Entry 1FBI (X-ray diffraction, 3.00 A resolution); this record covers chains L and H of the 3 polymer chains in the assembly.

# Chain L
Name: IGG1 F9.13.7 fab (light chain)
Source organism: Mus musculus
Notes: antibody fragment or engineered binder
Chain sequence (214 residues; each row starts with the number of its first residue):
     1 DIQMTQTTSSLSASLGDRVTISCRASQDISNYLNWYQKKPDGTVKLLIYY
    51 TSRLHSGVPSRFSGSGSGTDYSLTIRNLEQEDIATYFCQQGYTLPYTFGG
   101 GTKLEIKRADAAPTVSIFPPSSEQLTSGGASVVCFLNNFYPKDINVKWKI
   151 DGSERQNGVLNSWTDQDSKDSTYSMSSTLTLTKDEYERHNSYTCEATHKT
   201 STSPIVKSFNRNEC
Disulfides: Cys23-Cys88, Cys134-Cys194

# Chain H
Name: IGG1 F9.13.7 fab (heavy chain)
Source organism: Mus musculus
Reference sequence: P01868 (GC1_MOUSE); residues 123-221 here correspond to UniProt positions 1-99 (UniProt number = residue number - 122)
Chain sequence (221 residues; each row starts with the number of its first residue):
     1 QVQLQQPGAELVKPGASVKLSCKASGYTFTSYWMHWVKQGPGQGLEWIGE
    51 IDPSDSYPNYNEKFKGKATLTVDKSSSTAYMQLSSLTSEDSAVYYCASLY
   101 YYGTSYGVLDYWGQGTSVTVSSAKTTPPSVYPLAPGSAAQTNSMVTLGCL
   151 VKGYFPEPVTVTWNSGSLSSGVHTFPAVLQSDLYTLSSSVTVPSSPRPSE
   201 TVTCNVAHPASSTKVDKKIVP
Disulfides: Cys22-Cys96, Cys149-Cys204
UniProt features mapped onto this chain:
  - region: Val220, Pro221 (Hinge)

# Interface between chain L and chain H
Contacting residue pairs (67):
  Asp1(L) with Lys63(H), salt bridge
  Tyr32(L) with Ser105(H)
  Asn34(L) with Tyr106(H); Gly107(H); Val108(H)
  Tyr36(L) with Leu109(H), hydrogen bond (side chain-backbone); Trp112(H)
  Lys38(L) with Gln39(H), hydrogen bond; Tyr95(H)
  Gly42(L) with Tyr95(H), hydrogen bond (backbone-side chain); Gln114(H)
  Thr43(L) with Gln114(H), hydrogen bond
  Val44(L) with Tyr95(H); Trp112(H)
  Leu46(L) with Tyr102(H), hydrophobic; Val108(H), hydrophobic; Leu109(H); Asp110(H)
  Tyr49(L) with Tyr102(H), hydrophobic; Val108(H), hydrophobic
  Tyr50(L) with Tyr106(H), hydrophobic
  Arg53(L) with Tyr106(H), hydrogen bond
  His55(L) with Tyr102(H), hydrogen bond
  Ser56(L) with Tyr102(H)
  Phe87(L) with Gln39(H); Leu45(H), hydrophobic
  Gln89(L) with Gly107(H), hydrogen bond (side chain-backbone)
  Leu94(L) with Asn59(H)
  Pro95(L) with Asn61(H)
  Tyr96(L) with Trp47(H); Gly107(H)
  Phe98(L) with Val37(H), hydrophobic; Leu45(H)
  Gly99(L) with Gly44(H)
  Gly100(L) with Gly44(H)
  Phe118(L) with Leu133(H), hydrophobic; Thr146(H)
  Ser121(L) with Tyr131(H); Pro132(H)
  Glu123(L) with Lys217(H), salt bridge
  Gln124(L) with Tyr131(H)
  Val133(L) with Leu150(H), hydrophobic
  Phe135(L) with Leu133(H), hydrophobic; Ser188(H); Ser189(H)
  Asn137(L) with His173(H), hydrogen bond; Phe175(H); Ser189(H), hydrogen bond
  Asn138(L) with His173(H), hydrogen bond
  Leu160(L) with Val178(H), hydrophobic; Gln180(H)
  Asn161(L) with Val178(H)
  Ser162(L) with Phe175(H); Pro176(H), hydrogen bond (side chain-backbone); Val178(H)
  Trp163(L) with Pro176(H)
  Thr164(L) with Thr174(H); Phe175(H); Pro176(H)
  Ser174(L) with His173(H), hydrogen bond; Phe175(H)
  Met175(L) with Phe175(H)
  Ser176(L) with Phe175(H); Ser187(H), hydrogen bond
  Thr178(L) with Leu150(H)
  Glu213(L) with Ser137(H)
  Cys214(L) with Ser137(H), hydrogen bond
Other interface residues (no listed pair), chain L (47 interface residues in all): Asp41, Gly91, Ser116, Ser131, Leu136, Asp167
Other interface residues (no listed pair), chain H (44 interface residues in all): His35, Gln43, Glu46, Glu50, Thr104, Ala134, Pro135, Leu147, Gly148, Lys152

# In short
47 residues of chain L face 44 of chain H across their interface; the contacts include 14 hydrogen bonds and 2
salt bridges. Polar pairs include Asp1(L)-Lys63(H), Glu123(L)-Lys217(H) and Tyr36(L)-Leu109(H).
Chain L is IGG1 F9.13.7 fab (light chain) and chain H is IGG1 F9.13.7 fab (heavy chain), both from Mus
musculus; the structure, Crystal structure of a cross-reaction complex between fab F9.13.7 and guinea-fowl
lysozyme, was determined by X-ray diffraction.
